PDB entry 1XIW | X-ray diffraction, 1.90 A resolution | chains C and D of the 4 polymer chains in the assembly

== Chain C ==
Name: immunoglobulin light chain variable region
From: Mus musculus
Amino-acid sequence (108 residues; numbered 1 to 108; the number before each row is that of its first residue):
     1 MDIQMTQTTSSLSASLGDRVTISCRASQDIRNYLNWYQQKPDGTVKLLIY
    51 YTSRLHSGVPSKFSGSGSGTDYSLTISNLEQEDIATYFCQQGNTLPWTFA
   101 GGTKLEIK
Unresolved in the structure: 108
Construct notes: initiating methionine (1)
Cystine bridges: Cys24-Cys89

== Chain D ==
Name: immunoglobulin heavy chain variable region
From: Mus musculus
Amino-acid sequence (122 residues; each row starts with the number of its first residue):
     1 EVQLQQSGPELVKPGASMKISCKASGYSFTGYTMNWVKQSHGKNLEWMGL
    51 INPYKGVSTYNQKFKDKATLTVDKSSSTAYMELLSLTSEDSAVYYCARSG
   101 YYGDSDWYFDVWGQGTTLTVFS
Cystine bridges: Cys22-Cys96

== Chain C / chain D interface ==
Contacting residue pairs - 32 pairs, chain C then chain D:
  Asp2(C) - Gln62(D)
  Tyr33(C) - Trp107(D)  hydrophobic
  Asn35(C) - Trp107(D)  hydrogen bond (side chain-backbone)
  Asn35(C) - Tyr108(D)
  Tyr37(C) - Tyr108(D)
  Tyr37(C) - Phe109(D)  hydrogen bond (side chain-backbone)
  Tyr37(C) - Trp112(D)
  Gln39(C) - Gln39(D)  hydrogen bond
  Gln39(C) - Tyr95(D)  hydrogen bond
  Gly43(C) - Tyr95(D)  hydrogen bond (backbone-side chain)
  Val45(C) - Trp112(D)  hydrophobic
  Leu47(C) - Tyr108(D)  hydrophobic
  Leu47(C) - Phe109(D)
  Leu47(C) - Asp110(D)
  Tyr50(C) - Tyr108(D)  hydrophobic
  Tyr51(C) - Trp107(D)  hydrophobic
  His56(C) - Asp110(D)
  Phe88(C) - Gln39(D)
  Phe88(C) - Lys43(D)
  Phe88(C) - Leu45(D)  hydrophobic
  Gln90(C) - Trp107(D)  hydrogen bond (side chain-backbone)
  Gln90(C) - Phe109(D)
  Gly92(C) - Trp107(D)
  Leu95(C) - Trp47(D)  hydrophobic
  Pro96(C) - Trp47(D)  hydrophobic
  Pro96(C) - Asn61(D)
  Trp97(C) - Trp47(D)
  Trp97(C) - Trp107(D)  hydrophobic
  Trp97(C) - Phe109(D)
  Phe99(C) - Leu45(D)
  Phe99(C) - Phe109(D)  hydrophobic
  Gly101(C) - Lys43(D)
Other interface residues (no listed pair), chain D (18 interface residues in all): Val37, Asn44, Glu46, Thr59, Asp106, Gln114

== In short ==
Chain C and chain D form an interface of 19 and 18 residues respectively; the contacts include 6 hydrogen
bonds. Polar pairs include Asn35(C)-Trp107(D), Tyr37(C)-Phe109(D) and Gln39(C)-Gln39(D).
Chain C is immunoglobulin light chain variable region and chain D is immunoglobulin heavy chain variable
region, both from Mus musculus; the structure, Crystal structure of human CD3-e/d dimer in complex with a
UCHT1 single-chain antibody fragment, was determined by X-ray diffraction.
